PDB entry 7KQ8 | X-ray diffraction, 2.15 A resolution | chain A

== Chain A ==
Name: Protein MEMO1
Organism: Homo sapiens
UniProt: Q9Y316 (MEMO1_HUMAN); residue numbers follow UniProt; this construct covers 4-297
Chain sequence (294 residues; row label = number of the first residue in the row):
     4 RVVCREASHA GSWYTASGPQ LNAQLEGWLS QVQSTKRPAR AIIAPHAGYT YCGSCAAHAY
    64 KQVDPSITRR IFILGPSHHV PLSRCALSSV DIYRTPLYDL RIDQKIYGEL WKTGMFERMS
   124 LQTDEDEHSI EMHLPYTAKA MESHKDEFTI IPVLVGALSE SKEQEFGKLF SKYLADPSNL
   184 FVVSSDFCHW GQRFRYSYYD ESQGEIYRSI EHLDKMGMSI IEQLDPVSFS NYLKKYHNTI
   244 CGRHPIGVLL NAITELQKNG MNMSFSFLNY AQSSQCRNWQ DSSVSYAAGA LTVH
Bound ions: Fe2+: His81, Cys244
Small-molecule neighbours: glutathione (GSH): Ser15, Trp16, His49, Ala50, Gly51, Tyr54, Asp189, His192, Arg196, Cys244, Ser276, Val287, Tyr289
Curated features (UniProtKB/Swiss-Prot):
  - modified residue: Tyr210 (Phosphotyrosine)
From the paper describing this entry:
  - Fe2+ coordination: His49, His81, Cys244
  - binding site for glutathione: His192
  - mutagenesis - H49A, C244S: abolished binding to iron
  - mutagenesis - D189N, H192A: unchanged binding to iron
  - mutagenesis - H49A, C244S: abolished binding to Fe2+
  - mutagenesis - D189N, H192A: unchanged binding to Fe2+

== Overview ==
Ligands of chain A: glutathione. His81 and Cys244 coordinate Fe2+. From the paper: a binding site for
glutathione at His192; H49A and C244S abolish binding to iron; 4 substitutions were tested in all.
Chain A is Protein MEMO1 (Homo sapiens); the structure, Structure of iron bound MEMO1, was determined by X-ray
diffraction (same publication as 7M8H and 7L5C).
